PDB entry 8WYI | electron microscopy, 3.90 A resolution | chains e and m of the 8 polymer chains in the assembly

[Chain e]
Molecule: T-cell surface glycoprotein CD3 epsilon chain
From: Homo sapiens
Reference sequence: P07766 (CD3E_HUMAN); residues 1-207 here = UniProt positions 1-207
Sequence (207 residues; numbered 1 to 207; the number before each row is that of its first residue):
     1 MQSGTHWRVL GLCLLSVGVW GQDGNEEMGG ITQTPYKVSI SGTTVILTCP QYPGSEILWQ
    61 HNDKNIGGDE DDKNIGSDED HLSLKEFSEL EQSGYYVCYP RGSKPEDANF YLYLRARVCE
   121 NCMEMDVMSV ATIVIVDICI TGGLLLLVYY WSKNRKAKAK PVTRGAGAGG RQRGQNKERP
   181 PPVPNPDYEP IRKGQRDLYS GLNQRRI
Disordered / not traced: 1-32, 154-207
Disulfide bonds: Cys49-Cys98, Cys119-Cys122

[Chain m]
Molecule: Signal peptide, flag tag, T cell receptor delta variable 2, T cell receptor delta constant, T cell receptor alpha chain constant
From: Homo sapiens
Reference sequence: chimeric construct of A0JD36, B7Z8K6, P01848: residues 20-115 from A0JD36 (TRDV2_HUMAN) positions 20-115 (same numbers); residues 140-272 from B7Z8K6 positions 1-133 (UniProt number = residue number - 139); residues 273-292 from P01848 positions 121-140 (UniProt number = residue number - 152)
Sequence (310 residues; row label = number of the first residue in the row; numbers below 1 keep their minus sign (Met-17 is residue -17)):
   -17 MDMRVPAQLL GLLLLWLSGA RCMDYKDDDD KGGSETGAIE LVPEHQTVPV SIGVPATLRC
    43 SMKGEAIGNY YINWYRKTQG NTMTFIYREK DIYGPGFKDN FQGDIDIAKN LAVLKILAPS
   103 ERDEGSYYCA CDTLGMGGEY TDKLIFGKGT RVTVEPRSQP HTKPSVFVMK NGTNVACLVK
   163 EFYPKDIRIN LVSSKKITEF DPAIVISPSG KYNAVKLGKY EDSNSVTCSV QHDNKTVHST
   223 DFEVKTDSTD HVKPKETENT KQPSKSCHKP KAIVHTEKVN MMSLTVLGLR ILLLKVAGFN
   283 LLMTLRLWSS
Disordered / not traced: -17 to 255
Construct notes: linker (116-139)
Swiss-Prot annotation at these positions:
  - glycosylation (N-linked (GlcNAc...) asparagine): Asn153, Asn216

[How chain e and chain m interact]
Contacting residue pairs (7):
  Met125(e) - Leu266(m)  hydrophobic
  Val130(e) - Leu266(m)  hydrophobic
  Val130(e) - Leu269(m)  hydrophobic
  Val134(e) - Leu269(m)  hydrophobic
  Asp137(e) - Ile273(m)
  Asp137(e) - Lys277(m)  salt bridge
  Thr141(e) - Lys277(m)  hydrogen bond
Other interface residues (no listed pair), chain e (8 interface residues in all): Cys119, Cys122, Ile138
Other interface residues (no listed pair), chain m (5 interface residues in all): Glu259

[Overview]
Chain e and chain m form an interface of 8 and 5 residues respectively; the contacts include 1 hydrogen bond
and 1 salt bridge. Polar contacts include Asp137(e)-Lys277(m) and Thr141(e)-Lys277(m).
Here chain e is T-cell surface glycoprotein CD3 epsilon chain and chain m is Signal peptide, flag tag, T cell
receptor delta variable 2, T cell receptor delta constant, T cell receptor alpha chain constant, both from
Homo sapiens. Entry 8WYI (T cell receptor delta 2 gamma 9 with TCRD TM domain chimera of TRAC) was determined
by electron microscopy together with 8JBV, 8JC0, 8JCB, 8WXE, 8WY0 and 8YC0 from the same study.
